PDB entry 4NO8 | X-ray diffraction, 2.70 A resolution | chains B and C of the 28 polymer chains in the assembly

== Chain B ==
Molecule: Proteasome subunit alpha type-3
Organism: Saccharomyces cerevisiae S288c
Notes: EC 3.4.25.1
UniProtKB: P23638 (PSA3_YEAST); residues 0-257 here correspond to UniProt positions 1-258 (UniProt number = residue number + 1)
Amino-acid sequence (258 residues; numbered 0 to 257; the number before each row is that of its first residue; numbering starts at 0):
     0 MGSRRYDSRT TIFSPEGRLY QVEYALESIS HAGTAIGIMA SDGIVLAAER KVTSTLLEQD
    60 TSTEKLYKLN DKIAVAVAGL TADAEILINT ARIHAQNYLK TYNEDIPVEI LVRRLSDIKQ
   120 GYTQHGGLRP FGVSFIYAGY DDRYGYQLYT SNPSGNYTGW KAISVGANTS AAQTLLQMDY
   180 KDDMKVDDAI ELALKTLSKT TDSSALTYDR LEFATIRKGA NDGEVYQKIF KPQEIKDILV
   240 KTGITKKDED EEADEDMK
Unresolved in the structure: 0, 245-257
Curated features (UniProtKB/Swiss-Prot):
  - cross-link (Glycyl lysine isopeptide (Lys-Gly)): Lys99 (interchain with G-Cter in ubiquitin), Lys198 (interchain with G-Cter in ubiquitin), Lys230 (interchain with G-Cter in ubiquitin)

== Chain C ==
Molecule: Proteasome subunit alpha type-4
Organism: Saccharomyces cerevisiae S288c
Notes: EC 3.4.25.1
UniProtKB: P40303 (PSA4_YEAST); residues -1 to 252 here correspond to UniProt positions 1-254 (UniProt number = residue number + 2)
Amino-acid sequence (254 residues; row label = number of the first residue in the row; numbers below 1 keep their minus sign (Met-1 is residue -1)):
    -1 MSGYDRALSI FSPDGHIFQV EYALEAVKRG TCAVGVKGKN CVVLGCERRS TLKLQDTRIT
    59 PSKVSKIDSH VVLSFSGLNA DSRILIEKAR VEAQSHRLTL EDPVTVEYLT RYVAGVQQRY
   119 TQSGGVRPFG VSTLIAGFDP RDDEPKLYQT EPSGIYSSWS AQTIGRNSKT VREFLEKNYD
   179 RKEPPATVEE CVKLTVRSLL EVVQTGAKNI EITVVKPDSD IVALSSEEIN QYVTQIEQEK
   239 QEQQEQDKKK KSNH
Unresolved in the structure: -1 to 0, 241-252
Curated features (UniProtKB/Swiss-Prot):
  - modified residue: Thr58 (Phosphothreonine)

== Interface between chain B and chain C ==
Residue-residue contacts (70):
  Arg3(B) - Arg4(C)
  Asp6(B) - Tyr2(C)  hydrogen bond
  Asp6(B) - Arg4(C)  salt bridge
  Arg8(B) - Arg4(C)
  Thr10(B) - Leu6(C)
  Thr10(B) - Arg125(C)
  Ile11(B) - Leu6(C)  hydrophobic
  Ile11(B) - Gln17(C)
  Phe12(B) - Gln17(C)  hydrogen bond (backbone-side chain)
  Phe12(B) - Tyr20(C)  hydrophobic
  Phe12(B) - Ala21(C)  hydrophobic
  Phe12(B) - Leu76(C)  hydrophobic
  Phe12(B) - Arg125(C)
  Phe12(B) - Pro126(C)
  Phe12(B) - Gly128(C)
  Ser13(B) - Tyr20(C)
  Pro14(B) - Tyr20(C)  hydrophobic
  Pro14(B) - Glu23(C)
  Glu15(B) - Glu23(C)
  Glu15(B) - Arg27(C)  hydrogen bond (backbone-side chain)
  Gly16(B) - Tyr20(C)
  Gly16(B) - Glu23(C)
  Gly16(B) - Ala24(C)
  Gly16(B) - Arg27(C)  hydrogen bond (backbone-side chain)
  Arg17(B) - Arg27(C)
  Leu18(B) - Arg125(C)
  Met38(B) - Asp54(C)
  Ser115(B) - Arg81(C)  hydrogen bond (backbone-side chain)
  Asp116(B) - Arg81(C)  salt bridge
  Gln119(B) - Ala78(C)
  Gln119(B) - Asp79(C)
  Gln119(B) - Ile82(C)
  Thr122(B) - Arg125(C)  hydrogen bond (backbone-side chain)
  Gln123(B) - Tyr118(C)
  Gln123(B) - Gly123(C)
  Gln123(B) - Val124(C)
  Gln123(B) - Arg125(C)  hydrogen bond (backbone-backbone)
  Gln123(B) - Phe127(C)
  His124(B) - Gly123(C)
  His124(B) - Val124(C)
  Gly125(B) - Tyr2(C)
  Gly125(B) - Gly123(C)  hydrogen bond (backbone-backbone)
  Gly126(B) - Tyr2(C)
  Tyr143(B) - Arg56(C)  hydrogen bond (backbone-side chain)
  Tyr143(B) - Ile57(C)  hydrophobic
  Tyr145(B) - Arg56(C)  hydrogen bond (backbone-side chain)
  Gln146(B) - Ile57(C)
  Leu147(B) - Ile57(C)
  Tyr148(B) - Ile57(C)
  Ser153(B) - Ala78(C)
  Gly154(B) - Ala78(C)
  Gly154(B) - Arg81(C)  hydrogen bond (backbone-side chain)
  Asn155(B) - Asn77(C)  hydrogen bond
  Asn155(B) - Ala78(C)
  Tyr156(B) - Pro59(C)
  Tyr156(B) - Arg81(C)
  Thr157(B) - Thr58(C)
  Gly158(B) - Gln53(C)
  Gly158(B) - Asp54(C)  hydrogen bond (backbone-backbone)
  Gly158(B) - Thr58(C)  hydrogen bond (backbone-side chain)
  Trp159(B) - Leu52(C)
  Trp159(B) - Gln53(C)
  Trp159(B) - Asp54(C)
  Lys160(B) - Leu52(C)  hydrogen bond (backbone-backbone)
  Lys160(B) - Gln53(C)
  Lys160(B) - Asp54(C)
  Ala161(B) - Leu52(C)
  Leu175(B) - Leu52(C)
  Gln176(B) - Lys51(C)
  Gln176(B) - Leu52(C)
Interface residues without a listed pair, chain B (41 interface residues in all): Glu108, Arg112, Gln172, Tyr179
Interface residues without a listed pair, chain C (31 interface residues in all): Leu50

== Overview ==
The interface between chain B and chain C involves 41 residues on one side and 31 on the other; the contacts
include 15 hydrogen bonds and 2 salt bridges. Polar contacts include Asp6(B)-Arg4(C), Asp116(B)-Arg81(C) and
Asp6(B)-Tyr2(C).
Here chain B is Proteasome subunit alpha type-3 and chain C is Proteasome subunit alpha type-4, both from
Saccharomyces cerevisiae S288c. Entry 4NO8 (yCP in complex with Z-Leu-Leu-Leu-ketoamide) was determined by
X-ray diffraction (same publication as 4NNN, 4NNW, 4NO1, 4NO6 and 4NO9).
